Entry 9CGV (electron microscopy, 2.70 A resolution); this record covers chains A and T of the 6 polymer chains in the assembly.

Chain A:
Protein: RNA-directed RNA polymerase nsp12
From: Severe acute respiratory syndrome coronavirus 2
Notes: fragment: fused to 6xHis-TEV
UniProtKB: P0DTD1 (R1AB_SARS2); residues 0-932 here correspond to UniProt positions 4392-5324 (UniProt number = residue number + 4392)
Sequence (948 residues; each row starts with the number of its first residue; numbers below 1 keep their minus sign (Met-15 is residue -15)):
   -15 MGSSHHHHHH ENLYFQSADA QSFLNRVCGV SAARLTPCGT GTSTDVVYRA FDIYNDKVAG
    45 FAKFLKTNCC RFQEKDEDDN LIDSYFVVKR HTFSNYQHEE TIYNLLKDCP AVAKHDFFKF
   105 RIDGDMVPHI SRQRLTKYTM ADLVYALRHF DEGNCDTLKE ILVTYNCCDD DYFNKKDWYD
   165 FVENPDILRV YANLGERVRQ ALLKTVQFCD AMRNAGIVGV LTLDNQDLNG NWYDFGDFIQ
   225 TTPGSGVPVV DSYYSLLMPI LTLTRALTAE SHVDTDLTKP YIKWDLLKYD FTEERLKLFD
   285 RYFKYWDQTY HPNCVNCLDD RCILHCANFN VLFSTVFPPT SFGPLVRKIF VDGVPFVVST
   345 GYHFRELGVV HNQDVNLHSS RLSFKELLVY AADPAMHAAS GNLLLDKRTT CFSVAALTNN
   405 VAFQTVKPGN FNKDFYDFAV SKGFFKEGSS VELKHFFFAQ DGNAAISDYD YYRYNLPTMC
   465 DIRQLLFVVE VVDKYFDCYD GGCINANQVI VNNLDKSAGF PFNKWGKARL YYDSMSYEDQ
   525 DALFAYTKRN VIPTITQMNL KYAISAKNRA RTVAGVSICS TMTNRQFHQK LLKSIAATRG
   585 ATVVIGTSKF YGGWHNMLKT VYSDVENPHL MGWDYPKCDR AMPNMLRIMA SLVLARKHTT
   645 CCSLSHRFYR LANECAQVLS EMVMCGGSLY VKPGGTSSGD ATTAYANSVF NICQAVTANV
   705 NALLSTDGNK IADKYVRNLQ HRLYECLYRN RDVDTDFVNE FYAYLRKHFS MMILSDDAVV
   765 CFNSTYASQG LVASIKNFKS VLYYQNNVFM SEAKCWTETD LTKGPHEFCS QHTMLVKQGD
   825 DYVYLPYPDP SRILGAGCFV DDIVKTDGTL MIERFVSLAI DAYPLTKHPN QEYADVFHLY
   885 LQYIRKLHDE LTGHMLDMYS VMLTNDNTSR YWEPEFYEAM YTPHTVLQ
Unresolved in the structure: -15 to 2, 13-17, 23-29, 930-932
Sequence notes: expression tag (-15 to -1)
Covalently attached groups: compound A1AWQ linked to Cys53
Metal / ion sites: Mn2+: Asn209, Asp218; Zn2+ site 1: His295, Cys301, Cys306, Cys310; Zn2+ site 2: Cys487, His642, Cys645, Cys646
Ligand contacts: A1AWQ (methyl (8S)-7-hydroxy-5-methylpyrazolo[1,5-a]pyrimidine-3-carboxylate): Lys50, Thr51, Arg55, Val71, Lys73, Arg116, Leu119, Thr120, Lys121, Thr123, Tyr217
Curated features (UniProtKB/Swiss-Prot):
  - region: Lys545 to Arg555 (Interaction with RMP Remdesivir), Thr582 to Pro620 (RdRp Palm N-ter)
  - active site: Ser759, Asp760, Asp761
  - binding site (Mn(2+)): Asn209, Asp218
  - binding site (Zn(2+)): His295, Cys301, Cys306, Cys310, Cys487, His642, Cys645, Cys646
  - site (Cleavage): Gln0, Ser1, Gln932
What the authors report for this chain:
  - binding site for A1AWQ: Arg33, Lys50, Cys53, Val71, Leu119, Lys121, Thr123, Tyr217
  - conformationally variable residues (order/disorder transition, side-chain flip): Gly23 to Asp29, Lys50, Lys73, Arg116
  - catalytic residues: Lys73 (citing earlier work)
  - contacts within the chain: Glu83-Arg116 (salt bridge)
  - mutagenesis - C53T: unchanged catalytic activity
  - mutagenesis - C53A, C53T: abolished binding to A1AWQ
  - mutagenesis - C53A: unchanged catalytic activity on AMPylation of nsp9

Chain T:
Molecule: RNA template
Sequence (55 nucleotides; numbered 82 to 136; the number before each row is that of its first residue):
    82 CUAUCCCCAU GUGAGCGGCU CAGCUUCUUA GGAGAAUGAC GUAGCAUGCU ACGCG
Unresolved in the structure: 82-99, 117-136

How chain A and chain T interact:
Contacting residue pairs (35; chain A residue first):
  Lys500(A) - U101(T)  salt bridge to the phosphate
  Lys500(A) - C102(T)  phosphate contact
  Ser501(A) - C100(T)  hydrogen bond to the phosphate
  Ser501(A) - U101(T)  hydrogen bond to the phosphate
  Gln541(A) - C100(T)  phosphate contact
  Asn543(A) - C100(T)  phosphate contact
  Lys545(A) - U101(T)  base contact
  Val557(A) - U101(T)  base contact
  Ala558(A) - U101(T)  hydrogen bond to the sugar
  Gly559(A) - U101(T)  sugar contact
  Arg569(A) - C102(T)  salt bridge to the phosphate
  Arg569(A) - A103(T)  salt bridge to the phosphate
  Lys577(A) - G104(T)  salt bridge to the phosphate
  Gly590(A) - G104(T)  hydrogen bond to the sugar
  Gly590(A) - C105(T)  sugar contact
  Ser592(A) - C105(T)  hydrogen bond to the sugar
  Ser592(A) - U106(T)  sugar contact
  Phe594(A) - C105(T)  sugar contact
  Phe594(A) - U106(T)  sugar contact
  Tyr595(A) - U106(T)  phosphate contact
  Tyr595(A) - U107(T)  hydrogen bond to the phosphate
  Ser682(A) - U101(T)  base contact
  Gly683(A) - U101(T)  hydrogen bond to the sugar
  Gly683(A) - C102(T)  sugar contact
  Asp684(A) - C102(T)  hydrogen bond to the sugar
  Ala685(A) - C102(T)  hydrogen bond to the sugar
  Thr687(A) - C102(T)  base contact
  Tyr689(A) - A103(T)  hydrogen bond to the sugar
  Ile864(A) - U107(T)  sugar contact
  Arg914(A) - C108(T)  salt bridge to the phosphate
  Tyr915(A) - C108(T)  sugar contact
  Phe920(A) - U107(T)  phosphate contact
  Phe920(A) - C108(T)  phosphate contact
  Met924(A) - U106(T)  sugar contact
  Met924(A) - U107(T)  sugar contact
Other interface residues (no listed pair), chain A (32 interface residues in all): Asn507, Val560, Ala580, Ile589, Thr591, Thr686, Val860

Overview:
Chain A and chain T form an interface of 32 and 9 residues respectively; the contacts include 10 hydrogen
bonds and 5 salt bridges. Polar contacts include Ala558(A)-U101(T), Gly590(A)-G104(T) and Ser592(A)-C105(T).
Compound A1AWQ is covalently linked to Cys53(A). From the paper: the catalytic residue Lys73(A); C53A and C53T
of chain A abolish binding to A1AWQ.
Chain A is RNA-directed RNA polymerase nsp12 (Severe acute respiratory syndrome coronavirus 2) and chain T is
RNA template; the structure, SARS-CoV-2 nsp12 NiRAN domain bound to a covalent inhibitor SW090466-1, was
determined by electron microscopy.
